5HU1 - chain A; structure by X-ray diffraction, 1.50 A resolution.

Chain A:
Protein: Beta-secretase 1
From: Homo sapiens
Notes: EC 3.4.23.46
UniProtKB: P56817 (BACE1_HUMAN); numbering as in UniProt (aligned over 43-454)
Amino-acid sequence (412 residues; each row starts with the number of its first residue):
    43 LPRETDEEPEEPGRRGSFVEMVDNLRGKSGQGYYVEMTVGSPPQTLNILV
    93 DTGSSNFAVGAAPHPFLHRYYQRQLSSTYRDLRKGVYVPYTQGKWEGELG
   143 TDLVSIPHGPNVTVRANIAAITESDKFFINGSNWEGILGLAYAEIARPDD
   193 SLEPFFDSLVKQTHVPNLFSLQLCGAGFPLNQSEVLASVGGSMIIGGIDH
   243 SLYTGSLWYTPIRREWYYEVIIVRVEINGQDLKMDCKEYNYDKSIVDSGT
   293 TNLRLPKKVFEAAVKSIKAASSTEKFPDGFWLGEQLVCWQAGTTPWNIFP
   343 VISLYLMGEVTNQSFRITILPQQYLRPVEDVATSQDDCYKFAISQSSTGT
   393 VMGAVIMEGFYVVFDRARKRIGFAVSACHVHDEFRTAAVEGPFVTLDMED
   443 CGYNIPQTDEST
Not modelled in the structure: 43-56, 373-375, 448-454
Disulfides: C216-C420, C278-C443, C330-C380
Small-molecule neighbours: 66F (N-{3-[(5R)-3-amino-2,5-dimethyl-1,1-dioxido-5,6-dihydro-2H-1,2,4-thiadiazin-5-yl]-4-fluorophenyl}-5-fluoropyridine-2-carboxamide): K70, S71, G72, Q73, G74, L91, D93, G95, S96, Y132, Q134, F169, I171, W176, I179, D289, S290, G291, T292, T293, A396
UniProt features mapped onto this chain:
  - active site: D93, D289
  - modified residue (N6-acetyllysine): K126, K275, K279, K285, K299, K300, K307
  - glycosylation (N-linked (GlcNAc...) asparagine): N153, N172, N223, N354
  - mutagenesis: D93 (D93N: Decreases beta-cleaved soluble APP production), D284 (D284N: Almost abolishes beta-cleaved soluble APP production)

In short:
Chain A binds compound 66F. Curated annotation (UniProt) lists active-site residues D93 and D289 and 2
mutagenesis sites.
Chain A is Beta-secretase 1 (Homo sapiens); the structure, BACE1 in complex with
(R)-N-(3-(3-amino-2,5-dimethyl-1,1-dioxido-5,6-dihydro-2H-1,2,4-thiadiazin-5-yl)-4-fluorophenyl)-5-fluoropicolinamide,
was determined by X-ray diffraction, deposited together with 5HTZ and 5HU0.
